Entry 1JD2 (X-ray diffraction, 3.00 A resolution); this record covers chains B and C of the 30 polymer chains in the assembly.

[Chain B]
Name: Proteasome component Y13
Source organism: Saccharomyces cerevisiae
Notes: EC 3.4.99.46
UniProt: P23638 (PSA4_YEAST); the construct lacks a stretch of the UniProt sequence and is renumbered around it, so the offset changes along the chain: 4-63 = UniProt 2-61; 64-144 = UniProt 63-143; 145-200 = UniProt 145-200; 202-204 = UniProt 201-203; 2 more segments
Chain sequence (244 residues; row label = number of the first residue in the row; note: 1 number in that range is skipped by the numbering (no residue carries it; nothing is unmodelled there); a row labelled like 204A-204B holds insertion residues (204A, then the next letters in order)):
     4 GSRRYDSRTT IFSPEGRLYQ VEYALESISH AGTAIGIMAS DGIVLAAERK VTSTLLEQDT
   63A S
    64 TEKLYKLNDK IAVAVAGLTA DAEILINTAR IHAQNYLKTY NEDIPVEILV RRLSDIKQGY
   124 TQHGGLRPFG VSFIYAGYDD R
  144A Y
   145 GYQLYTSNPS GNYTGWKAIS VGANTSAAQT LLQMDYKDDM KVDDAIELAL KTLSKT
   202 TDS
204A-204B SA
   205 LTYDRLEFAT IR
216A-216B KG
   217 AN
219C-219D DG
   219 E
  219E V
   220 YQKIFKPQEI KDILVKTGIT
Swiss-Prot annotation at these positions:
  - cross-link (Glycyl lysine isopeptide (Lys-Gly)): Lys101 (interchain with G-Cter in ubiquitin), Lys199 (interchain with G-Cter in ubiquitin), Lys225 (interchain with G-Cter in ubiquitin)

[Chain C]
Name: Proteasome component PRE6
Source organism: Saccharomyces cerevisiae
Notes: EC 3.4.99.46
UniProt: P40303 (PSA7_YEAST); the construct lacks a stretch of the UniProt sequence and is renumbered around it, so the offset changes along the chain: 7-62 = UniProt 3-58; 63-143 = UniProt 60-140; 145-180 = UniProt 144-179; 182-203 = UniProt 184-205; 1 more segments
Chain sequence (241 residues; each row starts with the number of its first residue; note: 3 numbers in that range are skipped by the numbering (no residue carries them; nothing is unmodelled there); a row labelled like 180A-180D holds insertion residues (180A, then the next letters in order)):
     7 GYDRALSIFS PDGHIFQVEY ALEAVKRGTC AVGVKGKNCV VLGCERRSTL KLQDTR
   62A I
    63 TPSKVSKIDS HVVLSFSGLN ADSRILIEKA RVEAQSHRLT LEDPVTVEYL TRYVAGVQQR
   123 YTQSGGVRPF GVSTLIAGFD P
  143A R
   144 D
  144B D
   145 EPKLYQTEPS GIYSSWSAQT IGRNSKTVRE FLEKNY
180A-180D DRKE
   182 PPATVEECVK LTVRSLLEVV QT
   206 GAKNIEITVV KPDSDIVALS SEEINQYVTQ IEQEKQEQ
Swiss-Prot annotation at these positions:
  - modified residue: Thr63 (Phosphothreonine)

[Interface between chain B and chain C]
Residue-residue contacts (59; chain B residue first):
  Arg6(B) with Arg10(C)
  Asp9(B) with Tyr8(C), hydrogen bond; Arg10(C), salt bridge
  Arg11(B) with Arg10(C)
  Thr13(B) with Leu12(C); Arg130(C)
  Ile14(B) with Gln23(C)
  Phe15(B) with Gln23(C), hydrogen bond (backbone-side chain); Tyr26(C); Ala27(C), hydrophobic; Arg130(C); Pro131(C)
  Ser16(B) with Tyr26(C)
  Pro17(B) with Tyr26(C), hydrophobic
  Glu18(B) with Arg33(C), hydrogen bond (backbone-side chain)
  Gly19(B) with Tyr26(C); Ala30(C)
  Arg20(B) with Arg33(C)
  Leu21(B) with Leu81(C), hydrophobic; Arg130(C)
  Met41(B) with Asp60(C); Arg62(C)
  Arg114(B) with Arg86(C)
  Ser117(B) with Arg86(C)
  Asp118(B) with Arg86(C), salt bridge; Ile87(C)
  Gln121(B) with Ala83(C); Asp84(C); Ile87(C)
  Thr124(B) with Arg130(C), hydrogen bond (backbone-side chain)
  Gln125(B) with Tyr123(C); Gly128(C); Val129(C); Arg130(C), hydrogen bond (backbone-backbone); Phe132(C)
  His126(B) with Gly128(C); Val129(C)
  Gly127(B) with Tyr8(C); Gly128(C), hydrogen bond (backbone-backbone)
  Gly128(B) with Tyr8(C)
  Tyr144A(B) with Arg62(C), hydrogen bond (backbone-side chain); Ile62A(C), hydrophobic
  Tyr146(B) with Arg62(C)
  Tyr149(B) with Ile62A(C)
  Ser154(B) with Ala83(C)
  Gly155(B) with Arg86(C), hydrogen bond (backbone-side chain)
  Asn156(B) with Arg53(C); Asn82(C)
  Tyr157(B) with Pro64(C); Arg86(C)
  Gly159(B) with Gln59(C); Asp60(C), hydrogen bond (backbone-backbone); Thr63(C), hydrogen bond (backbone-side chain)
  Trp160(B) with Leu56(C), hydrophobic; Leu58(C)
  Lys161(B) with Leu58(C), hydrogen bond (backbone-backbone); Gln59(C)
  Ala162(B) with Leu58(C)
  Gln177(B) with Lys57(C)
Interface residues without a listed pair, chain B (40 interface residues in all): Glu110, Gln147, Thr158, Gln173, Leu176, Tyr180
Interface residues without a listed pair, chain C (32 interface residues in all): Glu29, Gly133

[Overview]
Chain B and chain C form an interface of 40 and 32 residues respectively; the contacts include 11 hydrogen
bonds and 2 salt bridges. Among the polar pairs are Asp9(B)-Arg10(C), Asp118(B)-Arg86(C) and Asp9(B)-Tyr8(C).
Here chain B is Proteasome component Y13 and chain C is Proteasome component PRE6, both from Saccharomyces
cerevisiae. Entry 1JD2 (Crystal Structure of the yeast 20S Proteasome:TMC-95A complex: A non-covalent
Proteasome Inhibitor) was determined by X-ray diffraction.
